PDB entry 6RWL | electron microscopy, 3.36 A resolution | chains I and L of the 16 polymer chains in the assembly

[Chain I]
Name: Pol protein
From: Simian immunodeficiency virus
UniProtKB: E1ANT8 (E1ANT8_SIV); residues 1-289 here correspond to UniProt positions 735-1023 (UniProt number = residue number + 734)
Amino-acid sequence (290 residues; each row starts with the number of its first residue; numbering starts at 0):
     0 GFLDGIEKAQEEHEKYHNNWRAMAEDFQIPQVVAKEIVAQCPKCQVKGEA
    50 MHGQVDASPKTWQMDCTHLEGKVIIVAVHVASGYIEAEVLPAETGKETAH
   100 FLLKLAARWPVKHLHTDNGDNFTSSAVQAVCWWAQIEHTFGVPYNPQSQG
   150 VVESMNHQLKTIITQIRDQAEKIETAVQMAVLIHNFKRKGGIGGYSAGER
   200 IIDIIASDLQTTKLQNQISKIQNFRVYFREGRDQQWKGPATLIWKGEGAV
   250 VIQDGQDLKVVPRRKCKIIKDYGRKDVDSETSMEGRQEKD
Disordered / not traced: 270-289
Construct notes: expression tag (0); engineered mutation D119 (Ala853 in E1ANT8)
Metal / ion sites: Zn2+: H12, H16, C40, C43

[Chain L]
Name: Pol protein
From: Simian immunodeficiency virus
UniProtKB: E1ANT8 (E1ANT8_SIV); residues 1-289 here correspond to UniProt positions 735-1023 (UniProt number = residue number + 734)
Amino-acid sequence (289 residues; each row starts with the number of its first residue):
     1 FLDGIEKAQEEHEKYHNNWRAMAEDFQIPQVVAKEIVAQCPKCQVKGEAM
    51 HGQVDASPKTWQMDCTHLEGKVIIVAVHVASGYIEAEVLPAETGKETAHF
   101 LLKLAARWPVKHLHTDNGDNFTSSAVQAVCWWAQIEHTFGVPYNPQSQGV
   151 VESMNHQLKTIITQIRDQAEKIETAVQMAVLIHNFKRKGGIGGYSAGERI
   201 IDIIASDLQTTKLQNQISKIQNFRVYFREGRDQQWKGPATLIWKGEGAVV
   251 IQDGQDLKVVPRRKCKIIKDYGRKDVDSETSMEGRQEKD
Disordered / not traced: 1-56, 141-149, 273-289
Construct notes: engineered mutation D119 (Ala853 in E1ANT8)

[How chain I and chain L interact]
Residue-residue contacts - 43 pairs, chain I then chain L:
  M50(I) - R231(L)
  Q53(I) - E229(L)  hydrogen bond (side chain-backbone)
  Q53(I) - R231(L)
  Q53(I) - D232(L)
  Q53(I) - K264(L)  hydrogen bond
  D55(I) - R263(L)
  A56(I) - R263(L)  hydrogen bond (backbone-backbone)
  A56(I) - C265(L)
  P58(I) - R262(L)
  A80(I) - K266(L)  hydrogen bond (backbone-side chain)
  I191(I) - Y226(L)  hydrophobic
  G192(I) - D270(L)
  Y194(I) - D270(L)
  Y194(I) - Y271(L)  hydrogen bond (side chain-backbone)
  D202(I) - I268(L)
  D202(I) - K269(L)  hydrogen bond (side chain-backbone)
  D202(I) - D270(L)
  D202(I) - Y271(L)
  I203(I) - I268(L)  hydrophobic
  S206(I) - F223(L)
  S206(I) - I267(L)
  D207(I) - K244(L)  salt bridge
  T210(I) - I220(L)
  T210(I) - L241(L)
  T210(I) - K244(L)
  T211(I) - K244(L)
  L213(I) - Q216(L)
  Q214(I) - I220(L)
  Q214(I) - W243(L)
  Q214(I) - K244(L)  hydrogen bond (side chain-backbone)
  Q216(I) - Q216(L)
  I217(I) - L213(L)  hydrophobic
  I217(I) - Q216(L)
  I217(I) - I217(L)
  I217(I) - I220(L)  hydrophobic
  S218(I) - W243(L)
  K219(I) - Q209(L)
  I220(I) - Q209(L)
  I220(I) - L213(L)  hydrophobic
  I242(I) - W243(L)  hydrophobic
  W243(I) - Q221(L)
  L257(I) - A248(L)
  L257(I) - V250(L)  hydrophobic
Other interface residues (no listed pair), chain I (32 interface residues in all): V54, S57, V79, Q209, A248, V250, V259
Other interface residues (no listed pair), chain L (35 interface residues in all): K219, R228, G230, W235, I242, G245, Q252, L257, V259

[In short]
Chain I and chain L form an interface of 32 and 35 residues respectively, with 7 hydrogen bonds and 1 salt
bridge. Polar contacts include D207(I)-K244(L), Q53(I)-E229(L) and Q53(I)-K264(L). H12(I), H16(I), C40(I) and
C43(I) form the Zn2+ site.
Here chain I is Pol protein and chain L is Pol protein, both from Simian immunodeficiency virus. Entry 6RWL
(SIVrcm intasome) was determined by electron microscopy, deposited together with 6RWM, 6RWN and 6RWO.
